5X50 - chains B and I of the 12 polymer chains in the assembly; structure by X-ray diffraction, 4.29 A resolution (low resolution: residue-level contacts below are approximate; hydrogen-bond / salt-bridge calls are withheld).

Chain B:
Name: DNA-directed RNA polymerase subunit beta
From: Komagataella phaffii (strain GS115 / ATCC 20864)
Notes: EC 2.7.7.6
UniProtKB: C4QZQ7 (C4QZQ7_KOMPG); residues 1-1227 here = UniProt positions 1-1227
Chain sequence (1227 residues; each row starts with the number of its first residue):
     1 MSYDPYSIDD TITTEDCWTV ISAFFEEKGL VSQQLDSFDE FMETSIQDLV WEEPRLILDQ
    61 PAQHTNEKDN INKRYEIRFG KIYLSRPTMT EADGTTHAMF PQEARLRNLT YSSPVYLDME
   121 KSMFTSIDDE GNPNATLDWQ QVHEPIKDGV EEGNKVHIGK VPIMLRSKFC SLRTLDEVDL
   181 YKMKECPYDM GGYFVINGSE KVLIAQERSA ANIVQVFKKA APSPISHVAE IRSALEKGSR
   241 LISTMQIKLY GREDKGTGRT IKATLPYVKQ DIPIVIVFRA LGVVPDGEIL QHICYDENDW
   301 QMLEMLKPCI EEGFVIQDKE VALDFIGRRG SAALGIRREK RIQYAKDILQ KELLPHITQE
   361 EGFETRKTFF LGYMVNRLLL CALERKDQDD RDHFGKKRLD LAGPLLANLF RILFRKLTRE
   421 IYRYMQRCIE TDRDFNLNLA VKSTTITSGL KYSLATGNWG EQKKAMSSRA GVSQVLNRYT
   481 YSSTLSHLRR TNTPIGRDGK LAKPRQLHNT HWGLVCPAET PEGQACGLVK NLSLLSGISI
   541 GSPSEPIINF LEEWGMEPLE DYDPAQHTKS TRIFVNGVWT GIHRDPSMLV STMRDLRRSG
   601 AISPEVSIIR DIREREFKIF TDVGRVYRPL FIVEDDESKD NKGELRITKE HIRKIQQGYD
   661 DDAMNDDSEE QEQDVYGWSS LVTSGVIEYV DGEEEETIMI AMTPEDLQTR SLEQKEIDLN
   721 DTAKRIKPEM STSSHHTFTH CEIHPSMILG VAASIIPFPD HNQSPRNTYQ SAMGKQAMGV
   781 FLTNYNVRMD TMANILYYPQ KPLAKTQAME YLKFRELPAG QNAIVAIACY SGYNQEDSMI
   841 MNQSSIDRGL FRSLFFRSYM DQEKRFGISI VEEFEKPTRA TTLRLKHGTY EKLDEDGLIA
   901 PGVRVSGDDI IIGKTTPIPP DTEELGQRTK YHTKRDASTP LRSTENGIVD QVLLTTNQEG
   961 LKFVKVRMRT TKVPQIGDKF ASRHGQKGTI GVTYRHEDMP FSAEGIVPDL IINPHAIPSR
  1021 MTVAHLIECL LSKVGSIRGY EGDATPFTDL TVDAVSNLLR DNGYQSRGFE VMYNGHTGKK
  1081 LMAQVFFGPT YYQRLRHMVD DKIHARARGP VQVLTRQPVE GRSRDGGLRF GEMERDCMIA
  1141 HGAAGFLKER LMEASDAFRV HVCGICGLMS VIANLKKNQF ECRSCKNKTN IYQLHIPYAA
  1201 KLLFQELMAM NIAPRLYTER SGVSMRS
Unresolved in the structure: 1-12, 58-76, 122-154, 257-258, 328-338, 431-438, 496-501, 642-643, 656-674, 709-718, 729-736, 919-933, 1225-1227
Ion coordination: Zn2+: C1163, C1166, C1182

Chain I:
Name: DNA-directed RNA polymerase subunit
From: Komagataella phaffii (strain ATCC 76273 / CBS 7435 / CECT 11047 / NRRL Y-11430 / Wegner 21-1)
UniProtKB: F2QPE6 (F2QPE6_KOMPC); numbering as in UniProt (aligned over 1-115)
Chain sequence (115 residues; numbered 1 to 115; the number before each row is that of its first residue):
     1 MASFRFCLEC NNMLYPKEDK ENQRLLYSCR NCDYTELAED PKVYRHELIT NIGETAGIVD
    61 DIGQDPTLPR SDKECPECHS RDCVFFQSQQ RRKDTNMTLF YVCLNCKKTF RDESE
Unresolved in the structure: 1, 115
Ion coordination: Zn2+ site 1 near C7 (its only coordinating residue here); Zn2+ site 2: C75, C78, N105

How chain B and chain I interact:
Residue-residue contacts (32):
  P285(B) - N11(I)
  D286(B) - N11(I)
  D286(B) - N12(I)
  D286(B) - M13(I)
  G287(B) - F6(I)
  G287(B) - N11(I)
  L290(B) - F6(I)
  E297(B) - S3(I)
  E297(B) - F4(I)
  N298(B) - A2(I)
  N298(B) - S3(I)
  W300(B) - R45(I)
  W300(B) - I52(I)
  Q301(B) - I52(I)
  L303(B) - F4(I)
  E304(B) - Y44(I)
  E384(B) - Q90(I)
  E384(B) - R91(I)
  R385(B) - Q89(I)
  R385(B) - R91(I)
  K386(B) - R91(I)
  D387(B) - R91(I)
  R610(B) - D61(I)
  I612(B) - D61(I)
  I612(B) - Q64(I)
  R613(B) - D65(I)
  R613(B) - L68(I)
  R613(B) - Q89(I)
  R615(B) - V59(I)
  T697(B) - T67(I)
  I698(B) - T67(I)
  T739(B) - P66(I)
Other interface residues (no listed pair), chain B (30 interface residues in all): K218, E288, K307, I310, F314, Q317, E696, M699, T737
Other interface residues (no listed pair), chain I (28 interface residues in all): Y15, R30, V43, T50, I62, F86, R92, K93

In short:
30 residues of chain B face 28 of chain I across their interface. C1163(B), C1166(B) and C1182(B) coordinate
Zn2+. The Zn2+ site 2 is built by C75(I), C78(I) and N105(I).
Here chain B is DNA-directed RNA polymerase subunit beta (Komagataella phaffii (strain GS115 / ATCC 20864))
and chain I is DNA-directed RNA polymerase subunit (Komagataella phaffii (strain ATCC 76273 / CBS 7435 / CECT
11047 / NRRL Y-11430 / Wegner 21-1)). Entry 5X50 (RNA Polymerase II from Komagataella Pastoris (Type-2
crystal)) was determined by X-ray diffraction, deposited together with 5X4Z and 5X51.
